8VYN - chains A and E of the 15 polymer chains in the assembly; structure by electron microscopy, 2.80 A resolution.

== Chain A ==
Name: Envelope glycoprotein B
Source organism: Human betaherpesvirus 5
UniProtKB: P13201 (GB_HCMVT); residues 1-704 here = UniProt positions 1-704
Amino-acid sequence (786 residues; each row starts with the number of its first residue):
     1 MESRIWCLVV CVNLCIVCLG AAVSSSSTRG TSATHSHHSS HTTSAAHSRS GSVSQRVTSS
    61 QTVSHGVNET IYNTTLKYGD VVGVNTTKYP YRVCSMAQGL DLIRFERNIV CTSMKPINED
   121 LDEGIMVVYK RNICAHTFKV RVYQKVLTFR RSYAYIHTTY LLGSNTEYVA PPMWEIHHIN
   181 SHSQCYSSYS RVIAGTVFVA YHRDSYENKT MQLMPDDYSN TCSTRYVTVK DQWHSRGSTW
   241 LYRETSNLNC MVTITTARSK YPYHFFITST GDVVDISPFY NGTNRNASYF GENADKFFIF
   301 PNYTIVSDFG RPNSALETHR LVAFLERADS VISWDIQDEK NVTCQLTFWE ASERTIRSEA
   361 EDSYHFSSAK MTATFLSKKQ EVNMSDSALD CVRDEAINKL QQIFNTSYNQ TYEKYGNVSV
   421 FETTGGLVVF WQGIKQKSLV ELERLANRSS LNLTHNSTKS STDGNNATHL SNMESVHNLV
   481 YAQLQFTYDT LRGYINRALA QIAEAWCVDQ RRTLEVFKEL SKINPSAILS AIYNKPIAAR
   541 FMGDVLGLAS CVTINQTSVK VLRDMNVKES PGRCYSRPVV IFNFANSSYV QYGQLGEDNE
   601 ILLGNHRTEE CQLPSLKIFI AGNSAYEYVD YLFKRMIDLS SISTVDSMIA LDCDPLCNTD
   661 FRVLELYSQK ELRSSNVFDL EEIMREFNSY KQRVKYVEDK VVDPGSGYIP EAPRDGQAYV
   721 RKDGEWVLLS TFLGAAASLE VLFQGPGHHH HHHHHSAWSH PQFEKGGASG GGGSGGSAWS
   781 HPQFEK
Not modelled in the structure: 1-78, 150-163, 192-197, 233-246, 448-473, 662-786
Differences from the reference sequence: engineered mutation Leu100 (Thr in P13201), Cys134 (Val in P13201), Cys222 (His in P13201), Ile267 (Ala in P13201), Cys653 (Ile in P13201), Cys657 (Glu in P13201); conflict Ser246 (Cys in P13201), Ser457 (Arg in P13201), Ser460 (Arg in P13201); expression tag (705-786)
UniProt features mapped onto this chain:
  - region (Involved in fusion and/or binding to host membrane): Ser152 to Thr158, Gly237 to Glu244
  - glycosylation (N-linked (GlcNAc...) asparagine): Asn68, Asn73, Asn85, Asn208, Asn281, Asn286, Asn302, Asn341, Asn383, Asn405, Asn409, Asn417, Asn447, Asn452, Asn456, Asn466, Asn555, Asn586
Disulfides: Cys94-Cys551, Cys111-Cys507, Cys185-Cys250, Cys344-Cys391, Cys574-Cys611
Covalently attached groups: glycan linked to Asn208; N-acetylglucosamine (NAG) linked to Asn281, Asn302, Asn383, Asn405, Asn417, Asn555
Reported in the primary citation:
  - conformationally variable residues (order/disorder transition): Lys437 to Asn447, Glu474 to Ala482
  - mutagenesis - N220C/E657C, I356C/A500C: increased stability
  - mutagenesis - K130Y, N220C/E657C, K260W, V273F, S367C/A503C, L484P, V645P, D646P: increased expression

== Chain E ==
Name: 7H3 Fab Light Chain
Source organism: Homo sapiens
Notes: antibody fragment or engineered binder
Amino-acid sequence (216 residues; numbered 1 to 213 plus 4 insertion-coded residues; 1 number in that range is skipped by the numbering (no residue carries it; nothing is unmodelled there); the number before each row is that of its first residue; a row labelled like 27A-27B holds insertion residues (27A, then the next letters in order)):
     1 QSVLSQPPS
    11 ASGTPGQRVT ISCSGSS
27A-27B SN
    28 IGKNYVYWYQ QVPGTAPKLL MFKNNQRPSG VPDRFSGSKS GTSASLAISG LRSEDEADYY
    88 CSAWDGSL
95A-95B SR
    96 PLFGGGTKVT VLGQPKAAPS VTLFPPSSEE LQANKATLVC LISDFYPGAV TVAWKADSSP
   156 VKAGVETTTP SKQSNNKYAA SSYLSLTPEQ WKSHRSYSCQ VTHEGSTVEK TVAPTECS
Not modelled in the structure: 1, 107-213
Disulfides: Cys23-Cys88

== Interface between chain A and chain E ==
Residue-residue contacts (9; chain A residue first):
  Glu359(A) - Lys30(E)  salt bridge
  Ala360(A) - Lys30(E)
  Glu361(A) - Lys30(E)
  Glu361(A) - Tyr32(E)
  Glu361(A) - Asn51(E)  hydrogen bond
  Glu361(A) - Lys66(E)  salt bridge
  Asp362(A) - Tyr32(E)
  Lys379(A) - Lys30(E)  hydrogen bond (side chain-backbone)
  Lys379(A) - Asn31(E)  hydrogen bond
Interface residues without a listed pair, chain A (6 interface residues in all): Asp120

== In short ==
The interface between chain A and chain E involves 6 residues on one side and 5 on the other, with 3 hydrogen
bonds and 2 salt bridges. Polar contacts include Glu359(A)-Lys30(E), Glu361(A)-Lys66(E) and
Glu361(A)-Asn51(E). The paper reports that K130Y, N220C/E657C and K260W of chain A, among others, increase
expression; conformational variability at Lys437(A) and Glu474(A); 9 substitutions were tested in all.
Chain A is Envelope glycoprotein B (Human betaherpesvirus 5) and chain E is 7H3 Fab Light Chain (Homo
sapiens); the structure, Soluble ectodomain of human cytomegalovirus (HCMV) glycoprotein B (gB) stabilized in
a prefusion-like conformation in complex ..., was determined by electron microscopy together with 8VYM from
the same study.
